7C89 - chains C and G of the 10 polymer chains in the assembly; structure by X-ray diffraction, 2.10 A resolution.

[Chain C (and G)]
Protein: Peroxiredoxin
Organism: Aeropyrum pernix K1
Notes: EC 1.11.1.15; chain G of this document is another copy of the same molecule, construct and numbering; everything in this record applies to it too
UniProt: Q9Y9L0 (TDXH_AERPE); residue numbers follow UniProt; this construct covers 1-250
Sequence (250 residues; numbered 1 to 250; the number before each row is that of its first residue):
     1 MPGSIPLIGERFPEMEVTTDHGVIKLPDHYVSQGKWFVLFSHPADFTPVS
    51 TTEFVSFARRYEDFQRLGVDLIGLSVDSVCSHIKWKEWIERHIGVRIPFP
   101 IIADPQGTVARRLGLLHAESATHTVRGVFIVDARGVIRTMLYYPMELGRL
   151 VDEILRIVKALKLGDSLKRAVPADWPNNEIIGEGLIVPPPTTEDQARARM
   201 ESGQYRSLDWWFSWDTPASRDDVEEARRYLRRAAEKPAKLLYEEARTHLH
Unresolved in the structure: 1, 246-250
Covalent attachments: 2-bromanyl-1-phenyl-ethanone (FL0) linked to Cys80
Differences from the reference sequence: engineered mutation Ser50 (Cys in Q9Y9L0), Cys80 (Phe in Q9Y9L0), Ser207 (Cys in Q9Y9L0), Ser213 (Cys in Q9Y9L0)
Small-molecule neighbours:
  - 2-bromanyl-1-phenyl-ethanone (FL0): Pro43, Ala44, Thr47, His123
  - citrate anion (FLC), molecule 1: Pro43, Thr47, Pro48, Val49, Ser50, Arg126, Met145
  - citrate anion (FLC), molecule 2: Ala170, Ile186, Val187, Pro188, Pro189
Swiss-Prot annotation at these positions:
  - binding site (substrate): Arg126

[Interface between chain C and chain G]
Pairs across the interface (35; chain C residue first):
  Ala44(C) - Ser78(G)
  Phe46(C) - Cys80(G)
  Phe46(C) - Lys84(G)
  Val76(C) - Pro105(G)  hydrophobic
  Val76(C) - Gln106(G)
  Asp77(C) - Ser78(G)  hydrogen bond
  Asp77(C) - Ser81(G)
  Ser78(C) - Ala44(G)
  Ser78(C) - Asp77(G)
  Ser78(C) - His123(G)  hydrogen bond
  Cys80(C) - Asp45(G)
  Cys80(C) - Phe46(G)
  Ser81(C) - Asp77(G)
  Ser81(C) - Ser81(G)  hydrogen bond
  Lys84(C) - Phe46(G)
  Pro105(C) - Val76(G)  hydrophobic
  Pro105(C) - Pro105(G)
  Pro105(C) - Gln106(G)
  Pro105(C) - Thr122(G)
  Pro105(C) - His123(G)
  Gln106(C) - Val76(G)
  Gln106(C) - Gln106(G)
  Gln106(C) - Gly107(G)
  Gln106(C) - Arg111(G)  hydrogen bond
  Gln106(C) - Leu116(G)
  Gln106(C) - Ala121(G)
  Gln106(C) - Thr122(G)  hydrogen bond (side chain-backbone)
  Gly107(C) - Gln106(G)
  Arg111(C) - Gln106(G)  hydrogen bond
  Leu116(C) - Gln106(G)
  Ala121(C) - Gln106(G)
  Thr122(C) - Pro105(G)
  Thr122(C) - Gln106(G)  hydrogen bond (backbone-side chain)
  His123(C) - Ser78(G)  hydrogen bond
  His123(C) - Pro105(G)
Interface residues without a listed pair, chain C (17 interface residues in all): Asp45
Interface residues without a listed pair, chain G (18 interface residues in all): Thr47

[Overview]
17 residues of chain C face 18 of chain G across their interface, with 8 hydrogen bonds. Polar pairs include
Asp77(C)-Ser78(G), Ser78(C)-His123(G) and Ser81(C)-Ser81(G). Bound to chain C: citrate anion and
2-bromanyl-1-phenyl-ethanone. Covalently linked 2-bromanyl-1-phenyl-ethanone: at Cys80(C).
Both chains are Peroxiredoxin (Aeropyrum pernix K1). Entry 7C89 (Peroxiredoxin from Aeropyrum pernix K1
(ApPrx) C50S/F80C/C207S/C213S mutant modified with 2-bromoacetophenone(Ph@ApPrx*)) was determined by X-ray
diffraction, deposited together with 7C87, 7C8A and 7CQJ.
